PDB entry 9C60 | electron microscopy, 3.80 A resolution | chains C and D of the 4 polymer chains in the assembly

[Chain C (and D)]
Name: Glutamate receptor ionotropic, kainate 2
From: Rattus norvegicus
Notes: chain D of this document is another copy of the same molecule, construct and numbering; everything in this record applies to it too
Reference sequence: P42260 (GRIK2_RAT); residues 1-908 here = UniProt positions 1-908
Sequence (908 residues; numbered 1 to 908; the number before each row is that of its first residue):
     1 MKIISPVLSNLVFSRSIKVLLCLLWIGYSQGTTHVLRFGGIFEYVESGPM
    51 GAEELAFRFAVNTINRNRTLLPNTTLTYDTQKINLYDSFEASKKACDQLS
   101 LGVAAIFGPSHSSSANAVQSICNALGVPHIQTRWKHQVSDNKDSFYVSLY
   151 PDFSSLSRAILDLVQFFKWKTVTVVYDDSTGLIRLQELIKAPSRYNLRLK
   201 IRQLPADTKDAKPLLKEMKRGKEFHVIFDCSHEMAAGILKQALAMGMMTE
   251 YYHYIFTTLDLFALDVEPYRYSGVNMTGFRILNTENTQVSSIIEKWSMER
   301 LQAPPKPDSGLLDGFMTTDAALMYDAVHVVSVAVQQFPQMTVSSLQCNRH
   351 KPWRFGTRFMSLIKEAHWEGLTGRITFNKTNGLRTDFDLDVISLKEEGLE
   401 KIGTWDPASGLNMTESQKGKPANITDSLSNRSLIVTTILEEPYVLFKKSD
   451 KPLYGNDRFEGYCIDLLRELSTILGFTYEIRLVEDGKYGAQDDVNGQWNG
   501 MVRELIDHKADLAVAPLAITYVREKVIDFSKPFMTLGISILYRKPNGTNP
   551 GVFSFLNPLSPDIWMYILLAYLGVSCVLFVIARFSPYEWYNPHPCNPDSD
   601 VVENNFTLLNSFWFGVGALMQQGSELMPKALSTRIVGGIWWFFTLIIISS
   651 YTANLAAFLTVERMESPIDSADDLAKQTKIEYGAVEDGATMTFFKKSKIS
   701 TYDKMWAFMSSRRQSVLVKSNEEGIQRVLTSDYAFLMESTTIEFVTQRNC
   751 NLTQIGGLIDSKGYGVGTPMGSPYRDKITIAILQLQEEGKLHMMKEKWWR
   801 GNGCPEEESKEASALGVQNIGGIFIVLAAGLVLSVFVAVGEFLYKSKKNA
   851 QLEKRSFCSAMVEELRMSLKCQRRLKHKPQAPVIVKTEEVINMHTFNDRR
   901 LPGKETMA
Not modelled in the structure: 1-32, 416-426, 585-629, 837-908 (chain D: 1-32, 416-431, 581-632, 842-908)
Disulfide bonds: Cys96-Cys347
Glycans and other covalent adducts: N-acetylglucosamine (NAG) linked to Asn412, Asn546, Asn751
UniProt features mapped onto this chain:
  - binding site (L-glutamate): Pro516, Ala518, Arg523, Ala689, Thr690, Glu738
  - modified residue (Phosphoserine): Ser846, Ser868
  - glycosylation (N-linked (GlcNAc...) asparagine): Asn67, Asn73, Asn275, Asn378, Asn412, Asn423, Asn430, Asn546, Asn751
  - cross-link: Lys886 (Glycyl lysine isopeptide (Lys-Gly) (interchain with G-Cter in SUMO1))
  - natural variant: Ile567 (I567C: In RNA edited version), Tyr571 (Y571C: In RNA edited version), Gln621 (Q621R: In RNA edited version)
  - mutagenesis: Asn751 (N751Q: Loss of glycosylation), Val883 (V883A: Abolishes interaction with KLHL17. Abolishes actinfilin-mediated degradation), Ile884 (I884A: Abolishes interaction with KLHL17. Abolishes actinfilin-mediated degradation), Lys886 (K886R: Abolishes sumoylation. Loss of kainate-mediated endocytosis)

[How chain C and chain D interact]
Contacting residue pairs (109; chain C residue first):
  Tyr86(C) - Val138(D)  hydrophobic
  Tyr86(C) - Asp140(D)  hydrogen bond
  Tyr86(C) - Asn141(D)
  Ser88(C) - Ser120(D)
  Phe89(C) - Ser120(D)
  Phe89(C) - Ile121(D)  hydrophobic
  Phe89(C) - Ala124(D)  hydrophobic
  Phe89(C) - Cys347(D)
  Phe89(C) - His350(D)
  Lys93(C) - Cys347(D)  hydrogen bond (side chain-backbone)
  Lys93(C) - Asn348(D)  hydrogen bond (side chain-backbone)
  Lys93(C) - His350(D)
  His111(C) - Val138(D)
  Ala117(C) - Ser88(D)
  Ser120(C) - Ser88(D)
  Ser120(C) - Phe89(D)
  Ile121(C) - Phe89(D)  hydrophobic
  Ala124(C) - Phe89(D)  hydrophobic
  Leu125(C) - Phe89(D)  hydrophobic
  His136(C) - Ser179(D)
  His136(C) - Thr180(D)
  Val138(C) - His111(D)
  Asp140(C) - Tyr86(D)
  Asn141(C) - Tyr86(D)
  Tyr176(C) - Gln186(D)
  Tyr176(C) - Lys190(D)
  Asp178(C) - Ser139(D)
  Ser179(C) - His136(D)
  Ser179(C) - Ile183(D)
  Ser179(C) - Gln186(D)  hydrogen bond
  Thr180(C) - Ile183(D)
  Leu182(C) - Leu182(D)
  Leu182(C) - Gln186(D)
  Leu182(C) - Ile189(D)  hydrophobic
  Ile183(C) - Ser179(D)
  Ile183(C) - Ile183(D)  hydrophobic
  Gln186(C) - Tyr176(D)
  Gln186(C) - Ser179(D)  hydrogen bond
  Gln186(C) - Leu182(D)
  Gln186(C) - Gln203(D)
  Ile189(C) - Leu182(D)  hydrophobic
  Ile189(C) - Ile201(D)  hydrophobic
  Lys190(C) - Tyr176(D)
  Lys190(C) - Ile201(D)
  Lys190(C) - Gln203(D)
  Ser193(C) - Lys200(D)
  Ser193(C) - Ile201(D)
  Ser193(C) - Arg202(D)  hydrogen bond (backbone-side chain)
  Arg194(C) - Arg202(D)
  Arg198(C) - Leu197(D)
  Arg198(C) - Arg198(D)
  Lys200(C) - Pro192(D)
  Ile201(C) - Ile189(D)  hydrophobic
  Ile201(C) - Lys190(D)
  Ile201(C) - Ser193(D)  hydrogen bond (backbone-side chain)
  Arg202(C) - Ser193(D)
  Gln203(C) - Lys190(D)
  Cys347(C) - Phe89(D)
  Cys347(C) - Lys93(D)  hydrogen bond (backbone-side chain)
  Asn348(C) - Lys93(D)  hydrogen bond (backbone-side chain)
  Asn557(C) - Ala814(D)
  Pro558(C) - Ala814(D)
  Pro558(C) - Leu815(D)  hydrogen bond (backbone-backbone)
  Ser560(C) - Ala814(D)
  Ser560(C) - Leu815(D)
  Asp562(C) - Val817(D)
  Ile563(C) - Leu815(D)
  Ile563(C) - Gly816(D)
  Tyr566(C) - Phe824(D)  hydrophobic
  Val577(C) - Leu831(D)  hydrophobic
  Val577(C) - Val835(D)  hydrophobic
  Ser632(C) - Ser834(D)
  Ser632(C) - Ala838(D)
  Ile635(C) - Ser834(D)
  Val636(C) - Ser834(D)
  Ile639(C) - Val826(D)
  Ile639(C) - Leu827(D)
  Trp641(C) - Thr644(D)
  Phe642(C) - Trp564(D)  hydrophobic
  Phe642(C) - Ile823(D)  hydrophobic
  Phe643(C) - Ile823(D)  hydrophobic
  Phe643(C) - Phe824(D)  hydrophobic
  Phe643(C) - Leu827(D)  hydrophobic
  Leu645(C) - Ile648(D)  hydrophobic
  Ile646(C) - Tyr651(D)
  Ile646(C) - Ile823(D)  hydrophobic
  Ser649(C) - Tyr651(D)
  Ser649(C) - Thr652(D)  hydrogen bond
  Ser650(C) - Leu655(D)
  Thr652(C) - Thr652(D)
  Ala653(C) - Leu655(D)
  Ala653(C) - Ala656(D)
  Asn654(C) - Leu659(D)
  Asn654(C) - Arg663(D)  hydrogen bond
  Asn654(C) - Ser813(D)  hydrogen bond (side chain-backbone)
  Asn654(C) - Leu815(D)
  Ala657(C) - Thr660(D)
  Phe658(C) - Arg663(D)
  Phe658(C) - Ser813(D)
  Val661(C) - Arg663(D)
  Lys676(C) - Thr701(D)  hydrogen bond (backbone-side chain)
  Thr678(C) - Thr701(D)  hydrogen bond
  Thr678(C) - Tyr702(D)
  Lys679(C) - Ala671(D)
  Lys704(C) - Ser700(D)
  Phe708(C) - Ile699(D)  hydrophobic
  Arg712(C) - Tyr702(D)  hydrogen bond
  Arg712(C) - Leu758(D)
  Arg712(C) - Ile759(D)  hydrogen bond (side chain-backbone)
Other interface residues (no listed pair), chain C (77 interface residues in all): Asp87, Cys96, Lys142, Arg349, Leu559, Ile567, Ala570, Gly638, Trp640, Ile647, Ala656, Ala675, Gln677, Ala707, Ser711
Other interface residues (no listed pair), chain D (74 interface residues in all): Asn84, Asp87, Asn123, Asp143, Phe555, Tyr571, Asp673, Lys698, Asp760, Ser761, Ile820, Gly830

[In short]
The interface between chain C and chain D involves 77 residues on one side and 74 on the other; the contacts
include 17 hydrogen bonds. Polar contacts include Tyr86(C)-Asp140(D), Lys93(C)-Cys347(D) and
Lys93(C)-Asn348(D). N-acetylglucosamine is covalently linked to Asn412(C), Asn546(C) and Asn751(C).
Both chains are Glutamate receptor ionotropic, kainate 2 (Rattus norvegicus). Entry 9C60 (CryoEM structure of
kainate receptor Gluk2 in apo state) was determined by electron microscopy, deposited together with 9C5Y,
9C5Z, 9CAZ and 8GC5.
